Entry 4MB3 (X-ray diffraction, 1.55 A resolution); this record covers chain A.

== Chain A ==
Molecule: Chitinase 60
From: Moritella marina
Notes: EC 3.2.1.14
Reference sequence: B1VBB0 (B1VBB0_VIBMA); residues 23-550 here = UniProt positions 23-550
Chain sequence (528 residues; numbered 23 to 550; the number before each row is that of its first residue):
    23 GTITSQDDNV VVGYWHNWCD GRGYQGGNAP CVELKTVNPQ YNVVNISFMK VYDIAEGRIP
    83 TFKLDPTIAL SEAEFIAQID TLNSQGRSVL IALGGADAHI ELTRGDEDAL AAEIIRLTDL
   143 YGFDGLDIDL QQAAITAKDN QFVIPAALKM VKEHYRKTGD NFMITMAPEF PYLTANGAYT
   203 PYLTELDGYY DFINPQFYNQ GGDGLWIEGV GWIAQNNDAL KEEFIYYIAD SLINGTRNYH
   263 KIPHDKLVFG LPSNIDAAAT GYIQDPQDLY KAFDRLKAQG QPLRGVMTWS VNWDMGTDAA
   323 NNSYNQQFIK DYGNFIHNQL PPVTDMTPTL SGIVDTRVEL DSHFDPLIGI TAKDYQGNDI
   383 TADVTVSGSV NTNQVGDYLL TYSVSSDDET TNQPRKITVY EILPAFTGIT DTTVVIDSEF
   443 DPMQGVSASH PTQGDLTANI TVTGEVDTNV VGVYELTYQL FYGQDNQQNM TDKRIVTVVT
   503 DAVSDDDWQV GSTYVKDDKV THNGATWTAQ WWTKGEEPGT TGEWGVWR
Construct notes: engineered mutation Gln-153 (Glu in B1VBB0)
Cystine bridges: Cys-41/Cys-53
Metal / ion sites: Na+ site 1: Thr-24, Asn-105, Gly-144, Asp-146; Na+ site 2: Gln-218, Tyr-220; Na+ site 3 near Ala-241 (its only coordinating residue here); Na+ site 4 near Lys-495 (its only coordinating residue here)
Ligand contacts: glycine (GLY): Asp-320, Asn-324, Ser-325, Tyr-326
From the paper describing this entry:
  - mutagenesis - E153Q (105-fold): decreased catalytic activity
  - contacts within the chain: Asp-151/Gln-153
  - conformationally variable residues (side-chain flip): Gln-153

== Summary ==
Chain A binds glycine. The Na+ site 1 is built by Thr-24, Asn-105, Gly-144 and Asp-146. Gln-218 and Tyr-220
coordinate Na+ site 2. The paper reports that E153Q reduces catalytic activity; conformational variability at
Gln-153.
Chain A is Chitinase 60 (Moritella marina); the structure, Crystal structure of E153Q mutant of cold-adapted
chitinase from Moritella marina, was determined by X-ray diffraction together with 4MB4 and 4MB5 from the same
study.
